PDB entry 2Z5S | X-ray diffraction, 2.30 A resolution | chains M and P

Chain M:
Protein: Mdm4 protein
Source organism: Danio rerio
Notes: fragment: SWIB domain
Reference sequence: Q4V944 (Q4V944_DANRE); residue numbers follow UniProt; this construct covers 15-140
Amino-acid sequence (140 residues; each row starts with the number of its first residue):
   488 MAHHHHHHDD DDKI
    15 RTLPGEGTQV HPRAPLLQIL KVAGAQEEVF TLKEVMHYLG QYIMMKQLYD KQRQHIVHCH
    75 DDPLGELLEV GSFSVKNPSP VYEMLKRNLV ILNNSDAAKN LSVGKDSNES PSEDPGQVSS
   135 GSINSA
Unresolved in the structure: 488-499, 18-19, 107-140
Construct notes: expression tag (488-501)

Chain P:
Protein: Cellular tumor antigen p53
Notes: fragment: transactivation domain
Reference sequence: P04637 (P53_HUMAN); residues 15-29 here = UniProt positions 15-29
Amino-acid sequence (15 residues; row label = number of the first residue in the row):
    15 SQETFSDLWK LLPEN
Unresolved in the structure: 15-16, 28-29
Swiss-Prot annotation at these positions:
  - motif: E17 to L25 (TADI)
  - modified residue: S15 (Phosphoserine), T18 (Phosphothreonine), S20 (Phosphoserine)
  - cross-link: K24 (Glycyl lysine isopeptide (Lys-Gly) (interchain with G-Cter in ubiquitin))
  - natural variant: S15 (S15R: In a sporadic cancer), Q16 (Q16L: In a sporadic cancer), E17 (E17D: In a sporadic cancer), K24 (K24N: In a sporadic cancer), E28 (E28A: In a sporadic cancer)
  - mutagenesis: S15 (S15A: Loss of interaction with PPP2R5C, PPP2CA AND PPP2R1A), T18 (T18A: No effect on interaction with MDM2 and increase in protein levels after DNA damage), S20 (S20A: Abolishes phosphorylation site. Abolishes increase in protein levels after DNA damage; S20D: Constitutively increased TP53 protein levels), L22 to W23 (Loss of interaction with MDM2, leading to constitutively increased TP53 protein levels), K24 (K24R: Abolishes ubiquitination by MUL1)

Interface between chain M and chain P:
Pairs across the interface (20):
  M50(M) - W23(P)  hydrogen bond (backbone-side chain)
  M50(M) - L26(P)  hydrophobic
  L53(M) - W23(P)  hydrophobic
  G54(M) - F19(P)
  G54(M) - W23(P)
  I57(M) - F19(P)  hydrophobic
  M58(M) - F19(P)  hydrophobic
  M58(M) - S20(P)
  Y63(M) - F19(P)  hydrophobic
  Q68(M) - E17(P)
  Q68(M) - T18(P)
  Q68(M) - F19(P)  hydrogen bond (side chain-backbone)
  Q68(M) - L22(P)
  H69(M) - L22(P)
  V71(M) - F19(P)  hydrophobic
  V89(M) - F19(P)  hydrophobic
  V89(M) - L22(P)
  V89(M) - L26(P)
  Y96(M) - L26(P)
  Y96(M) - P27(P)  hydrogen bond (side chain-backbone)
Also at the interface, not in a pair above, chain M (14 interface residues in all): F87, K90, P92
Interface features reported in the paper:
  - interface residues, chain M: Y96(M)

Summary:
14 residues of chain M and 8 residues of chain P are in contact; the contacts include 3 hydrogen bonds. Polar
contacts include M50(M)-W23(P), Q68(M)-F19(P) and Y96(M)-P27(P). From UniProt: 6 mutagenesis sites on chain P.
The paper reports the interface residue Y96(M).
Here chain M is Mdm4 protein (Danio rerio) and chain P is Cellular tumor antigen p53. Entry 2Z5S (Molecular
basis for the inhibition of p53 by Mdmx) was determined by X-ray diffraction, deposited together with 2Z5T.
